6YLE - chains C and K of the 5 polymer chains in the assembly; structure by electron microscopy, 3.30 A resolution.

[Chain C]
Name: Pre-rRNA-processing protein RIX1
Source organism: Saccharomyces cerevisiae
UniProtKB: P38883 (RIX1_YEAST); residue numbers follow UniProt; this construct covers 1-763
Chain sequence (763 residues; row label = number of the first residue in the row):
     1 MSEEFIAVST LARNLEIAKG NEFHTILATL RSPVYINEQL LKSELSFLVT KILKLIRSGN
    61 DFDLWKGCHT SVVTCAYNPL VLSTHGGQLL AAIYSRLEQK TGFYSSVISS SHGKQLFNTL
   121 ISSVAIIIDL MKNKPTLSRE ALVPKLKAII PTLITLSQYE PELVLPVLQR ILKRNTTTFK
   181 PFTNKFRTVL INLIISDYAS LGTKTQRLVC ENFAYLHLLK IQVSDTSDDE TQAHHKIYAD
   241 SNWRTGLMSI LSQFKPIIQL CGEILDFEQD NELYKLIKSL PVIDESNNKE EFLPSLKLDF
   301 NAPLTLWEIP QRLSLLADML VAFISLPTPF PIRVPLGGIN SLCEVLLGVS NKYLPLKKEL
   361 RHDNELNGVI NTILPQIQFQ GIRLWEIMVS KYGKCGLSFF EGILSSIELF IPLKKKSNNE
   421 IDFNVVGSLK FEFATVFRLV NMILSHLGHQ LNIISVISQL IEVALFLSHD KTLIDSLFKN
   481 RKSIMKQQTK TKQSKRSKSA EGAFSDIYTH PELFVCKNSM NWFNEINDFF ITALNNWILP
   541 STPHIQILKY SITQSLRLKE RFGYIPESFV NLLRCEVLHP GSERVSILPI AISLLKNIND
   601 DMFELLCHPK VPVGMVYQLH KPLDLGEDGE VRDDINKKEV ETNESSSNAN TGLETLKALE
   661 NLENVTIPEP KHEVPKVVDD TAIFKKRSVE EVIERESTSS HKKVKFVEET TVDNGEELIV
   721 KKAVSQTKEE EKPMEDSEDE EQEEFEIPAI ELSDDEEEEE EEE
Disordered / not traced: 1-3, 220-239, 282-290, 352-362, 478-506, 618-763

[Chain K]
Name: Pre-rRNA-processing protein IPI1
Source organism: Saccharomyces cerevisiae
UniProtKB: A6ZSZ4 (IPI1_YEAS7); residue numbers follow UniProt; this construct covers 1-334
Chain sequence (334 residues; row label = number of the first residue in the row):
     1 MTKSRKQKQK KQDFLRKKLK VGKPKEKARN ATDTSFVSKT ISIRNQHLDQ NPHDLTKRLT
    61 LLKHHNINVR KETLTTFQKS IPSIIKSRLM TPLLTQSIPL ICDESQQVRQ GLIDLVDEIG
   121 SHDAEILKLH CNIFVLYINM AMTHIVTQIQ ADSTKFLSHL LKYCGDEVVR KSWVKLLNGV
   181 FGVLGWGQVG KNDSASIVQT KKRNAKYVTI HLNALYTLVE YGCQDERARS DGDTAETTED
   241 SGTLRNPYLI PDYPQPFEHL KLFTRELKVQ DATSSGVNAT LLSLATQDID TRKAVFIEQF
   301 LPIVRKKIEV IIKEGGECGK SANKLKTLLA KIFD
Disordered / not traced: 1-244, 269-334

[Interface between chain C and chain K]
Pairs across the interface (19):
  Ile545(C) - His259(K)
  Leu548(C) - Leu260(K)  hydrophobic
  Lys549(C) - Leu260(K)
  Val577(C) - Tyr248(K)  hydrogen bond (backbone-side chain)
  Leu578(C) - Tyr248(K)  hydrogen bond (backbone-side chain)
  Pro580(C) - Tyr248(K)
  Glu583(C) - His259(K)  salt bridge
  Arg584(C) - Asp252(K)  salt bridge
  Arg584(C) - Tyr253(K)
  Val585(C) - Pro247(K)
  Val585(C) - Pro251(K)  hydrophobic
  Val585(C) - Tyr253(K)
  Val585(C) - Phe257(K)  hydrophobic
  Ser586(C) - Pro247(K)  hydrogen bond (backbone-backbone)
  Ser586(C) - Tyr248(K)
  Ser586(C) - Phe257(K)
  Ile587(C) - Leu260(K)  hydrophobic
  Ile590(C) - Phe257(K)  hydrophobic
  Leu606(C) - Tyr248(K)  hydrophobic
Other interface residues (no listed pair), chain C (14 interface residues in all): Leu588
Other interface residues (no listed pair), chain K (11 interface residues in all): Asn246, Lys261, Leu262

[Overview]
Chain C and chain K form an interface of 14 and 11 residues respectively, with 3 hydrogen bonds and 2 salt
bridges. Polar contacts include Glu583(C)-His259(K), Arg584(C)-Asp252(K) and Val577(C)-Tyr248(K).
Chain C is Pre-rRNA-processing protein RIX1 and chain K is Pre-rRNA-processing protein IPI1, both from
Saccharomyces cerevisiae; the structure, Rix1-Rea1 pre-60S particle - Rix1-subcomplex, body 3 (rigid body
refinement), was determined by electron microscopy, deposited together with 6YLF, 6YLX and 6YLY.
